Entry 6N24 (electron microscopy, 3.00 A resolution); this record covers chains A and B of the 5 polymer chains in the assembly.

# Chain A (and B)
Protein: Bestrophin homolog
Organism: Gallus gallus
Notes: chain B of this document is another copy of the same molecule, construct and numbering; everything in this record applies to it too
UniProtKB: E1C3A0 (E1C3A0_CHICK); residue numbers follow UniProt; this construct covers 2-344
Amino-acid sequence (348 residues; row label = number of the first residue in the row):
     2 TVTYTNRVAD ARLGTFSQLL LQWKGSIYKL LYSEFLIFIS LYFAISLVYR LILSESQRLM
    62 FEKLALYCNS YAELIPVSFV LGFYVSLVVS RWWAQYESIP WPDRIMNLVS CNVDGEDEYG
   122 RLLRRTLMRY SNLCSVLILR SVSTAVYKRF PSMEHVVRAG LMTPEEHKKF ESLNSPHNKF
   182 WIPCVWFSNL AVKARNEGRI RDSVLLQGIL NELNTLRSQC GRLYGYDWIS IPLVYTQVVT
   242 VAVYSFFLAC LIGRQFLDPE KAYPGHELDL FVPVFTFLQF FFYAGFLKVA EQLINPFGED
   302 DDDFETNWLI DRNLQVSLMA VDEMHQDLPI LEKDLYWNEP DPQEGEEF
Not modelled in the structure: 2-27, 300-305, 340-349
Disulfides: Cys135-Cys185
Sequence notes: engineered mutation Phe287 (Trp in E1C3A0); expression tag (345-349)

# Interface between chain A and chain B
Contacting residue pairs (97; chain A residue first):
  Ile28(A) - Val235(B)
  Ile28(A) - Val239(B)  hydrophobic
  Tyr29(A) - Val242(B)
  Leu31(A) - Val235(B)  hydrophobic
  Ser79(A) - Phe80(B)
  Gly83(A) - Phe80(B)
  Gly83(A) - Phe84(B)
  Ser87(A) - Phe84(B)
  Val90(A) - Leu88(B)  hydrophobic
  Trp94(A) - Arg92(B)
  Trp94(A) - Tyr227(B)  hydrophobic
  Tyr97(A) - Ile230(B)  hydrophobic
  Trp102(A) - Tyr225(B)  hydrophobic
  Asp104(A) - Arg218(B)  salt bridge
  Arg105(A) - Asn215(B)  hydrogen bond (side chain-backbone)
  Arg105(A) - Ser219(B)  hydrogen bond
  Asn108(A) - Cys185(B)
  Asn108(A) - Val186(B)
  Asn108(A) - Ser189(B)  hydrogen bond (backbone-side chain)
  Asn108(A) - Asn215(B)  hydrogen bond
  Asn108(A) - Arg218(B)
  Leu109(A) - Leu211(B)  hydrophobic
  Ser111(A) - Val186(B)
  Ser111(A) - Asn190(B)  hydrogen bond
  Cys112(A) - Ser189(B)
  Cys112(A) - Asn190(B)
  Cys112(A) - Val193(B)  hydrophobic
  Arg202(A) - Arg196(B)
  Arg202(A) - Asn197(B)  hydrogen bond
  Asp203(A) - Arg196(B)  salt bridge
  Asp203(A) - Ser204(B)  hydrogen bond
  Val205(A) - Ser204(B)
  Leu206(A) - Arg196(B)
  Leu206(A) - Gln208(B)
  Gly209(A) - Gln208(B)
  Arg255(A) - Leu75(B)
  Phe257(A) - Tyr68(B)
  Gly266(A) - Tyr72(B)  hydrogen bond (backbone-side chain)
  Leu271(A) - Tyr68(B)  hydrophobic
  Phe276(A) - Tyr72(B)
  Phe276(A) - Ala73(B)  hydrophobic
  Phe276(A) - Ile76(B)  hydrophobic
  Phe276(A) - Ala250(B)  hydrophobic
  Leu279(A) - Ile76(B)  hydrophobic
  Gln280(A) - Leu75(B)
  Phe283(A) - Pro77(B)
  Phe283(A) - Val239(B)
  Phe283(A) - Ala243(B)  hydrophobic
  Phe287(A) - Phe80(B)  hydrophobic
  Phe287(A) - Val81(B)  hydrophobic
  Phe287(A) - Tyr236(B)  hydrophobic
  Val290(A) - Tyr236(B)  hydrophobic
  Gln293(A) - Val235(B)
  Glu306(A) - Trp229(B)
  Trp309(A) - His178(B)  hydrogen bond
  Trp309(A) - Tyr225(B)
  Trp309(A) - Trp229(B)
  Leu310(A) - Trp229(B)  hydrophobic
  Asp312(A) - His178(B)
  Arg313(A) - His178(B)
  Arg313(A) - Phe181(B)
  Arg313(A) - Trp182(B)
  Gln316(A) - Ser176(B)  hydrogen bond
  Gln316(A) - His178(B)
  Val317(A) - Trp182(B)
  Met320(A) - Leu174(B)
  Met320(A) - Asn175(B)
  Met320(A) - Ser176(B)
  Met320(A) - Trp182(B)  hydrophobic
  Ala321(A) - Trp182(B)  hydrophobic
  Met325(A) - Leu174(B)  hydrophobic
  Met325(A) - Trp182(B)  hydrophobic
  Met325(A) - Ile183(B)
  Met325(A) - Val186(B)  hydrophobic
  Met325(A) - Trp187(B)
  Met325(A) - Asn190(B)  hydrogen bond (backbone-side chain)
  His326(A) - Asn190(B)  hydrogen bond (backbone-side chain)
  Asp328(A) - Lys170(B)  salt bridge
  Asp328(A) - Trp187(B)
  Leu329(A) - Asn190(B)
  Leu329(A) - Leu191(B)  hydrophobic
  Pro330(A) - Tyr131(B)
  Pro330(A) - Glu167(B)
  Pro330(A) - Trp187(B)
  Ile331(A) - Glu166(B)
  Leu332(A) - Thr127(B)
  Glu333(A) - Leu123(B)
  Glu333(A) - Glu166(B)
  Lys334(A) - Thr164(B)
  Asp335(A) - Arg130(B)  salt bridge
  Asp335(A) - Thr164(B)
  Leu336(A) - Arg159(B)
  Leu336(A) - Gly161(B)
  Tyr337(A) - Arg126(B)  hydrogen bond (backbone-side chain)
  Trp338(A) - Arg122(B)  hydrogen bond (backbone-side chain)
  Trp338(A) - Leu123(B)  hydrophobic
  Trp338(A) - Arg126(B)
Interface residues without a listed pair, chain A (64 interface residues in all): Trp93, Ile100, Met107, Asn113, Glu213, Leu269, Tyr284, Glu324, Gln327, Asn339
Interface residues without a listed pair, chain B (70 interface residues in all): Lys64, Leu65, Cys69, Glu119, Tyr120, Val158, Lys194, Val205, Leu207, Asn212, Thr216, Ser231, Pro233, Gln238, Ser246

# Summary
The interface between chain A and chain B involves 64 residues on one side and 70 on the other; the contacts
include 14 hydrogen bonds and 4 salt bridges. Among the polar pairs are Asp104(A)-Arg218(B),
Asp203(A)-Arg196(B) and Asp328(A)-Lys170(B).
Chain A and chain B are both Bestrophin homolog (Gallus gallus); the structure, BEST1 open state W287F mutant,
calcium-free, was determined by electron microscopy, deposited together with 6N23, 6N25, 6N26, 6N27 and 6N28.
